Entry 9F9W (electron microscopy, 3.00 A resolution); this record covers chains C and S of the 7 polymer chains in the assembly.

[Chain C]
Name: Large T antigen
Organism: Betapolyomavirus macacae
Notes: EC 3.6.4.-
Reference sequence: P03070 (LT_SV40); numbering as in UniProt (aligned over 266-627)
Amino-acid sequence (362 residues; each row starts with the number of its first residue):
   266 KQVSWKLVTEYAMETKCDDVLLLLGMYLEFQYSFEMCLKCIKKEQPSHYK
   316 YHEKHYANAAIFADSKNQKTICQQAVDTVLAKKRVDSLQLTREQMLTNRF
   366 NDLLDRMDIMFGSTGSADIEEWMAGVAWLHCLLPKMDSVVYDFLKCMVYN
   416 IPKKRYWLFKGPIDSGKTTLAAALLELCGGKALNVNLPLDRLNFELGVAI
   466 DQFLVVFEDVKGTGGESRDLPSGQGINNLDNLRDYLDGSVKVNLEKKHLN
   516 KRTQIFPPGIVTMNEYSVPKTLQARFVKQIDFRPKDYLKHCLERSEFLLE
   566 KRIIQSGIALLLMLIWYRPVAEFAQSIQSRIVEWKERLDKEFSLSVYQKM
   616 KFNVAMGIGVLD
Residues lining bound ligands:
  - ATP (adenosine-5'-triphosphate), molecule 1: Trp-393, Leu-397, Pro-427, Ile-428, Asp-429, Ser-430, Gly-431, Lys-432, Thr-433, Thr-434, Glu-473, Asn-529, Arg-548, Pro-549, Lys-550, Leu-553, Lys-554, Leu-557, Leu-564
  - ATP, molecule 2: Lys-418, Asp-502, Arg-540

[Chain S]
Molecule: Chains: S
Sequence (8 nucleotides; each row starts with the number of its first residue):
     1 TTTTTTTT

[Chain C / chain S interface]
Pairs across the interface (7; chain C residue first):
  Arg-456(C) with DT5(S), salt bridge to the phosphate
  Phe-459(C) with DT4(S), phosphate contact
  Lys-511(C) with DT4(S), phosphate contact
  Lys-512(C) with DT4(S), phosphate contact; DT5(S), salt bridge to the phosphate
  His-513(C) with DT3(S), hydrogen bond to the base; DT4(S), hydrogen bond to the phosphate
Also at the interface, not in a pair above, chain C (7 interface residues in all): Asp-455, Glu-510
Also at the interface, not in a pair above, chain S (6 interface residues in all): DT2, DT6, DT7

[In short]
Chain C and chain S form an interface of 7 and 6 residues respectively, with 2 hydrogen bonds and 2 salt
bridges. Among the polar pairs are His-513(C)/DT3(S), His-513(C)/DT4(S) and Arg-456(C)/DT5(S). Ligands of
chain C: ATP.
Chain C is Large T antigen (Betapolyomavirus macacae) and chain S is Chains: S; the structure, Active SV40
LTAg complex with DNA (3D variability component_001, frame_019), was determined by electron microscopy,
deposited together with 9EVH, 9EVP, 9F3T, 9F3U, 9F5I, 9F73 and 14 further entries.
